PDB entry 1OPY | X-ray diffraction, 1.90 A resolution | chain A

[Chain A]
Protein: DELTA5-3-ketosteroid iosmerase
From: Pseudomonas putida
Notes: EC 5.3.3.1
UniProt: P07445 (SDIS_PSEPU); numbering as in UniProt (aligned over 1-131)
Sequence (131 residues; numbered 1 to 131; the number before each row is that of its first residue):
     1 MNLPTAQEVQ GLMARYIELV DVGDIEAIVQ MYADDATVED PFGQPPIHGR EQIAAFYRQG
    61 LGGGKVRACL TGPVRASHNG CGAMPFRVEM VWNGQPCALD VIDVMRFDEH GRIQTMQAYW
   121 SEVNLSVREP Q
Not modelled in the structure: 1, 62-64, 128-131
UniProt features mapped onto this chain:
  - active site: Tyr-16 (Proton donor), Asp-40 (Proton acceptor)
  - binding site (substrate): Asp-103
  - mutagenesis: Tyr-16 (Y16F: Reduces activity 2000-fold. Reduces activity 10000-fold; when associated with E-103; N-103 or L-103; Y16S: Reduces activity 20-fold), Tyr-32 (Y32S: Reduces activity 4-fold), Tyr-57 (Y57S: Reduces activity 100-fold), Trp-92 (W92A: Slightly reduces activity. Reduces protein stability), Asp-103 (D103A/L: Reduces activity 100-fold. Reduces activity 10000-fold; when associated with F-16; D103E: Slightly reduces activity. Reduces activity 10000-fold; when associated with F-16 ...), Leu-125 (L125A: Slightly reduces activity and reduces protein stability; when associated with A-127), Val-127 (V127A: Slightly reduces activity and reduces protein stability; when associated with A-125)

[In short]
UniProt lists active-site residues Tyr-16 and Asp-40, substrate-binding residue Asp-103 and 7 mutagenesis
sites.
Chain A is DELTA5-3-ketosteroid iosmerase (Pseudomonas putida); the structure, KSI, was determined by X-ray
diffraction, deposited together with 1OH0.
